8KCB - chains I and K of the 11 polymer chains in the assembly; structure by electron microscopy, 3.17 A resolution.

# Chain I
Molecule: 170-nt DNA strand
Sequence (170 nucleotides; numbered -11 to 158; the number before each row is that of its first residue; numbers below 1 keep their minus sign (DA-11 is residue -11)):
   -11 ATCCTGGAGA ATCCCGGTGC CGAGGCCGCT CAATTGGTCG TAGACAGCTC TAGCACCGCT
    49 TAAACGCACG TACGCGCTGT CCCCCGCGTT TTAACCGCCA AGGGGATTAC TCCCTAGTCT
   109 CCAGGCACGT GTCACATATA TACATCCTGT TCCAGTGCCG GTGTCGCGAT
Disordered / not traced: -11 to 0, 127-158

# Chain K
Molecule: ATP-dependent DNA helicase DDM1
Source organism: Arabidopsis thaliana
Notes: EC 3.6.4.12
UniProt: Q9XFH4 (DDM1_ARATH); numbering as in UniProt (aligned over 1-764)
Amino-acid sequence (764 residues; numbered 1 to 764; the number before each row is that of its first residue):
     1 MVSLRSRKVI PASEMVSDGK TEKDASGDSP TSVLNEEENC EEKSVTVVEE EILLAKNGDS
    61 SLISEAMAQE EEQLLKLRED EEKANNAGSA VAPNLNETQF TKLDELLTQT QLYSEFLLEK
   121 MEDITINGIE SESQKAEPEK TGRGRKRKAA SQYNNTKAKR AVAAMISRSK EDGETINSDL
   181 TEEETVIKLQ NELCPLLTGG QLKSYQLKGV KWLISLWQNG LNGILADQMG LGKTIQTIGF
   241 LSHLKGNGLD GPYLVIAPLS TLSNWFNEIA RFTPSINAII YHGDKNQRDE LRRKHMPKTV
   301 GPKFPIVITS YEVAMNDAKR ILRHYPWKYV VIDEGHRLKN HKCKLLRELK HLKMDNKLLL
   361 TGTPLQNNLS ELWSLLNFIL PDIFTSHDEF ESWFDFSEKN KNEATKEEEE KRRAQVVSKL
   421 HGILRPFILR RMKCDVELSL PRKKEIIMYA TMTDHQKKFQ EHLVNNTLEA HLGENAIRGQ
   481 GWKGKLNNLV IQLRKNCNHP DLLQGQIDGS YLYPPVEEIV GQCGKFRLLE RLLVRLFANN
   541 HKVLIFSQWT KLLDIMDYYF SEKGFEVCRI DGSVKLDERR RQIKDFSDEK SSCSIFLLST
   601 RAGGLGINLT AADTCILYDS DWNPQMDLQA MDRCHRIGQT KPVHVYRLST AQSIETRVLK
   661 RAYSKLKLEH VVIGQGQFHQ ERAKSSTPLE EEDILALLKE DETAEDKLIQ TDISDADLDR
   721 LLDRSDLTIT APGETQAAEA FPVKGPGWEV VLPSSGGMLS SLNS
Disordered / not traced: 1-183, 395-409, 464-488, 673-704, 729-740, 754-764
UniProt features mapped onto this chain:
  - motif: Arg145 to Gln152 (Nuclear localization signal 1), Asp333 to His336 (DEAH box), Leu429 to Val436 (Nuclear localization signal 2)
  - binding site (ATP): Asp227 to Thr234

# How chain I and chain K interact
Contacting residue pairs (20; chain I residue first):
  DG85(I) with Met315(K), sugar contact; Arg337(K), hydrogen bond to the phosphate; Lys344(K), phosphate contact
  DC86(I) with Arg337(K), salt bridge to the phosphate; Cys343(K), phosphate contact; Lys344(K), hydrogen bond to the phosphate; Leu345(K), phosphate contact
  DC87(I) with Arg337(K), phosphate contact; Lys339(K), phosphate contact
  DA88(I) with Lys339(K), salt bridge to the phosphate; Gln366(K), hydrogen bond to the phosphate; Trp622(K), sugar contact; Asn623(K), phosphate contact; Lys665(K), hydrogen bond to the phosphate
  DA89(I) with Trp622(K), sugar contact; Arg661(K), salt bridge to the phosphate; Lys665(K), salt bridge to the phosphate
  DG90(I) with Val490(K), sugar contact; Arg657(K), salt bridge to the phosphate; Arg661(K), salt bridge to the phosphate
Other interface residues (no listed pair), chain K (16 interface residues in all): His336, Asn340, Lys342

# Overview
Chain I and chain K form an interface of 6 and 16 residues respectively; the contacts include 4 hydrogen bonds
and 6 salt bridges. Polar pairs include DG85(I)-Arg337(K), DC86(I)-Lys344(K) and DA88(I)-Gln366(K). From
UniProt: 8 ATP-binding residues on chain K.
Chain I is a 170-nt DNA strand and chain K is ATP-dependent DNA helicase DDM1 (Arabidopsis thaliana); the
structure, Complex of DDM1-nucleosome(H2A) complex with DDM1 bound to SHL2, was determined by electron
microscopy (same publication as 8KCC).
